Entry 7X52 (X-ray diffraction, 1.90 A resolution); this record covers chains B and C of the 6 polymer chains in the assembly.

== Chain B (and C) ==
Name: Glutamate decarboxylase
Organism: Bacteroides thetaiotaomicron VPI-5482
Notes: EC 4.1.1.15; chain C of this document is another copy of the same molecule, construct and numbering; everything in this record applies to it too
Reference sequence: Q8A4M9 (Q8A4M9_BACTN); residues 1-481 here = UniProt positions 1-481
Amino-acid sequence (502 residues; row label = number of the first residue in the row; numbers below 1 keep their minus sign (Met-20 is residue -20)):
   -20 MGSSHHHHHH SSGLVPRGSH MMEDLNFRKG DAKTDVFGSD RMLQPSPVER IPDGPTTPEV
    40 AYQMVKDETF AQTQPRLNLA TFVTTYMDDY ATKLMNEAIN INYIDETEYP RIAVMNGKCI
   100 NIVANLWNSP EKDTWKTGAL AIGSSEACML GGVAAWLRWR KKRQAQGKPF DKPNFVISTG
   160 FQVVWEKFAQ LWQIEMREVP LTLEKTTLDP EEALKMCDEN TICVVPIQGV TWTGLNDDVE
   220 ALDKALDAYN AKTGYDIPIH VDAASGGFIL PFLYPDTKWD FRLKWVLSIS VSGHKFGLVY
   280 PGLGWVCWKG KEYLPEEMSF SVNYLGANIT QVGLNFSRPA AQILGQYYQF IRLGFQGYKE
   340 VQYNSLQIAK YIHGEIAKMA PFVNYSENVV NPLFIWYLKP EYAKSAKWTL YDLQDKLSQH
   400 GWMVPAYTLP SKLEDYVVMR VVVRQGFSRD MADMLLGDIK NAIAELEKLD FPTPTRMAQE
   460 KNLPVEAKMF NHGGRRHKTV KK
Not modelled in the structure: -20 to 0, 460-481
Construct notes: initiating methionine (-20); expression tag (-19 to 0)
Covalently attached groups: pyridoxal phosphate (PLP) linked to Lys274
Residues lining bound ligands:
  - malonate ion (MLI): Val93, Lys97, Trp114
  - pyridoxal phosphate (PLP), molecule 1: Gly122, Ser123, Ser124, Gln161, Val163, Ile206, Gly208, Thr210, Asp241, Ala243, Ser244, Ser271, His273
  - pyridoxal phosphate (PLP), molecule 2: Tyr303, Phe315, Ser316

== Interface between chain B and chain C ==
Contacting residue pairs (108):
  Glu2(B) - Gln335(C)
  Asp3(B) - Gln335(C)  hydrogen bond (backbone-side chain)
  Phe6(B) - Gln335(C)
  Phe6(B) - Glu339(C)
  Arg7(B) - Glu339(C)  salt bridge
  Arg7(B) - Tyr342(C)
  Arg7(B) - Asn343(C)  hydrogen bond
  Lys12(B) - Arg331(C)  hydrogen bond (backbone-side chain)
  Thr13(B) - Arg331(C)  hydrogen bond (backbone-side chain)
  Asp14(B) - Arg331(C)
  Asp14(B) - Leu332(C)
  Asp14(B) - Val340(C)
  Asp14(B) - Gln424(C)  hydrogen bond
  Phe16(B) - Arg55(C)
  Phe16(B) - Tyr65(C)  hydrophobic
  Phe16(B) - Val340(C)
  Phe16(B) - Asn343(C)  hydrogen bond (backbone-side chain)
  Phe16(B) - Gln424(C)
  Phe16(B) - Gly425(C)
  Gly17(B) - Glu339(C)
  Gly17(B) - Asn343(C)
  Ser18(B) - Asn343(C)  hydrogen bond (backbone-side chain)
  Met21(B) - Ile347(C)
  Met21(B) - Ser427(C)
  Met21(B) - Arg428(C)  hydrogen bond (backbone-backbone)
  Leu22(B) - Asn343(C)
  Leu22(B) - Ile347(C)  hydrophobic
  Leu22(B) - Arg428(C)
  Gln23(B) - Arg428(C)
  Pro24(B) - Arg428(C)
  Pro24(B) - Asp432(C)
  Ser25(B) - Asp429(C)  hydrogen bond
  Gln42(B) - Arg55(C)  hydrogen bond
  Gln42(B) - Tyr65(C)
  Met43(B) - Asp429(C)
  Asp46(B) - Arg55(C)  salt bridge
  Asp46(B) - Met430(C)
  Glu47(B) - Asp429(C)
  Glu47(B) - Met433(C)
  Phe49(B) - Gln53(C)  hydrogen bond (backbone-side chain)
  Phe49(B) - Arg55(C)
  Phe49(B) - Leu56(C)
  Ala50(B) - Leu56(C)  hydrophobic
  Ala50(B) - His399(C)
  Ala50(B) - Met433(C)  hydrophobic
  Gln53(B) - Phe49(C)
  Arg55(B) - Phe16(C)
  Arg55(B) - Gln42(C)  hydrogen bond
  Arg55(B) - Asp46(C)  salt bridge
  Arg55(B) - Phe49(C)
  Leu56(B) - Phe49(C)
  Leu56(B) - Ala50(C)  hydrophobic
  Tyr65(B) - Phe16(C)  hydrophobic
  Tyr65(B) - Gln42(C)
  Arg331(B) - Lys12(C)  hydrogen bond (side chain-backbone)
  Arg331(B) - Thr13(C)  hydrogen bond (side chain-backbone)
  Arg331(B) - Asp14(C)
  Leu332(B) - Asp14(C)
  Gln335(B) - Glu2(C)  hydrogen bond
  Gln335(B) - Asp3(C)  hydrogen bond (side chain-backbone)
  Gln335(B) - Phe6(C)
  Gly336(B) - Phe6(C)
  Glu339(B) - Phe6(C)
  Glu339(B) - Arg7(C)  salt bridge
  Glu339(B) - Gly17(C)
  Val340(B) - Asp14(C)
  Val340(B) - Phe16(C)
  Val340(B) - Gly17(C)
  Tyr342(B) - Arg7(C)
  Tyr342(B) - Leu22(C)  hydrophobic
  Asn343(B) - Arg7(C)  hydrogen bond
  Asn343(B) - Phe16(C)  hydrogen bond (side chain-backbone)
  Asn343(B) - Gly17(C)
  Asn343(B) - Ser18(C)  hydrogen bond (side chain-backbone)
  Asn343(B) - Leu22(C)
  Ile347(B) - Met21(C)
  Ile347(B) - Leu22(C)  hydrophobic
  Asp394(B) - Gln398(C)
  Ser397(B) - Ser397(C)
  Ser397(B) - Gln398(C)
  Gln398(B) - Asp394(C)
  Gln398(B) - Ser397(C)
  Gln398(B) - Gln398(C)  hydrogen bond
  His399(B) - Ala50(C)
  Gln424(B) - Asp14(C)  hydrogen bond
  Gln424(B) - Phe16(C)
  Gly425(B) - Phe16(C)
  Ser427(B) - Met21(C)
  Arg428(B) - Met21(C)  hydrogen bond (backbone-backbone)
  Arg428(B) - Leu22(C)
  Arg428(B) - Gln23(C)
  Arg428(B) - Pro24(C)
  Asp429(B) - Ser25(C)  hydrogen bond
  Asp429(B) - Met43(C)
  Asp429(B) - Glu47(C)
  Met430(B) - Asp46(C)
  Asp432(B) - Pro24(C)
  Met433(B) - Glu47(C)
  Met433(B) - Ala50(C)  hydrophobic
  Leu448(B) - Pro453(C)  hydrophobic
  Asp449(B) - Met456(C)
  Phe450(B) - Phe450(C)  hydrophobic
  Phe450(B) - Pro451(C)
  Phe450(B) - Met456(C)  hydrophobic
  Pro451(B) - Phe450(C)
  Pro453(B) - Leu448(C)  hydrophobic
  Met456(B) - Asp449(C)
  Met456(B) - Phe450(C)  hydrophobic
Also at the interface, not in a pair above, chain B (57 interface residues in all): Met1, Val15, Gln51, Gln346, Trp401
Also at the interface, not in a pair above, chain C (58 interface residues in all): Met1, Val15, Gln51, Gly336, Gln346, Trp401, Phe426

== In short ==
Chain B and chain C form an interface of 57 and 58 residues respectively, with 23 hydrogen bonds and 4 salt
bridges. Polar pairs include Arg7(B)-Glu339(C), Asp46(B)-Arg55(C) and Asp3(B)-Gln335(C). Bound to chain B:
malonate ion and pyridoxal phosphate. Pyridoxal phosphate is covalently linked to Lys274(B).
Chain B and chain C are both Glutamate decarboxylase (Bacteroides thetaiotaomicron VPI-5482); the structure,
Crystal structure of Bacteroides thetaiotaomicron glutamate decarboxylase BTGAD-PLP complex, was determined by
X-ray diffraction together with 7X4L, 7X51 and 7X4Y from the same study.
